PDB entry 5DKI | X-ray diffraction, 2.80 A resolution | chains A and B of the 28 polymer chains in the assembly

# Chain A
Protein: Proteasome subunit alpha type-2
From: Saccharomyces cerevisiae (strain ATCC 204508 / S288c)
Notes: EC 3.4.25.1
UniProtKB: P23639 (PSA2_YEAST); residues 1-250 here = UniProt positions 1-250
Sequence (250 residues; row label = number of the first residue in the row):
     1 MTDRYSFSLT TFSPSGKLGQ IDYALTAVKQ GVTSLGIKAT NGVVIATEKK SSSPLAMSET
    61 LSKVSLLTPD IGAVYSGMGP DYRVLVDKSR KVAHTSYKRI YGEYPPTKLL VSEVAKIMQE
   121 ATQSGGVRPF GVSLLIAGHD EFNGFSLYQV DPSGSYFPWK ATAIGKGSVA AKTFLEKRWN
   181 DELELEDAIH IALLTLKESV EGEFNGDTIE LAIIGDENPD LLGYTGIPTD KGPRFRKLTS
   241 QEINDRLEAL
Swiss-Prot annotation at these positions:
  - cross-link: K108 (Glycyl lysine isopeptide (Lys-Gly) (interchain with G-Cter in ubiquitin))

# Chain B
Protein: Proteasome subunit alpha type-3
From: Saccharomyces cerevisiae (strain ATCC 204508 / S288c)
Notes: EC 3.4.25.1
UniProtKB: P23638 (PSA3_YEAST); residues 0-257 here correspond to UniProt positions 1-258 (UniProt number = residue number + 1)
Sequence (258 residues; numbered 0 to 257; the number before each row is that of its first residue; numbering starts at 0):
     0 MGSRRYDSRT TIFSPEGRLY QVEYALESIS HAGTAIGIMA SDGIVLAAER KVTSTLLEQD
    60 TSTEKLYKLN DKIAVAVAGL TADAEILINT ARIHAQNYLK TYNEDIPVEI LVRRLSDIKQ
   120 GYTQHGGLRP FGVSFIYAGY DDRYGYQLYT SNPSGNYTGW KAISVGANTS AAQTLLQMDY
   180 KDDMKVDDAI ELALKTLSKT TDSSALTYDR LEFATIRKGA NDGEVYQKIF KPQEIKDILV
   240 KTGITKKDED EEADEDMK
Disordered / not traced: 0, 245-257
Swiss-Prot annotation at these positions:
  - cross-link (Glycyl lysine isopeptide (Lys-Gly)): K99 (interchain with G-Cter in ubiquitin), K198 (interchain with G-Cter in ubiquitin), K230 (interchain with G-Cter in ubiquitin)

# Chain A / chain B interface
Pairs across the interface (62; chain A residue first):
  R4(A) - S2(B)  hydrogen bond (backbone-side chain)
  Y5(A) - S2(B)
  Y5(A) - Y5(B)
  S6(A) - G125(B)
  S6(A) - L127(B)
  F7(A) - S2(B)
  F7(A) - Y5(B)
  F7(A) - D6(B)
  F7(A) - G126(B)
  S8(A) - G126(B)  hydrogen bond (backbone-backbone)
  S8(A) - L127(B)
  S8(A) - R128(B)  hydrogen bond (side chain-backbone)
  T10(A) - R128(B)
  T11(A) - S7(B)
  T11(A) - T9(B)
  T11(A) - Q20(B)
  F12(A) - Q20(B)
  F12(A) - Y23(B)
  F12(A) - A24(B)  hydrophobic
  F12(A) - R128(B)
  F12(A) - P129(B)
  F12(A) - G131(B)
  S13(A) - Y23(B)
  P14(A) - Y23(B)  hydrophobic
  P14(A) - E26(B)
  S15(A) - E26(B)
  G16(A) - Y23(B)
  G16(A) - S27(B)  hydrogen bond (backbone-side chain)
  L18(A) - R128(B)
  K38(A) - E57(B)  salt bridge
  S112(A) - E84(B)
  K116(A) - I85(B)
  Q119(A) - A81(B)
  Q119(A) - D82(B)  hydrogen bond
  Q119(A) - I85(B)
  Q119(A) - R128(B)
  T122(A) - R128(B)  hydrogen bond (backbone-side chain)
  Q123(A) - Y121(B)
  Q123(A) - L127(B)
  Q123(A) - R128(B)  hydrogen bond (side chain-backbone)
  Q123(A) - F130(B)
  G125(A) - L127(B)
  S153(A) - A81(B)
  G154(A) - A81(B)
  S155(A) - A81(B)
  Y156(A) - E84(B)  hydrogen bond
  P158(A) - L56(B)
  P158(A) - E57(B)  hydrogen bond (backbone-backbone)
  P158(A) - T60(B)
  P158(A) - S61(B)
  W159(A) - S53(B)
  W159(A) - L55(B)
  W159(A) - L56(B)
  K160(A) - T54(B)
  K160(A) - L55(B)  hydrogen bond (backbone-backbone)
  K160(A) - L56(B)
  K160(A) - E57(B)
  A161(A) - L55(B)
  L175(A) - L55(B)  hydrophobic
  E176(A) - S53(B)
  E176(A) - T54(B)
  E176(A) - L55(B)
Interface residues without a listed pair, chain A (35 interface residues in all): S124, Y148, F157, K172, W179
Interface residues without a listed pair, chain B (32 interface residues in all): H30, L79, T80

# Overview
The interface between chain A and chain B involves 35 residues on one side and 32 on the other; the contacts
include 10 hydrogen bonds and 1 salt bridge. Polar contacts include K38(A)-E57(B), R4(A)-S2(B) and
S8(A)-R128(B).
Chain A is Proteasome subunit alpha type-2 and chain B is Proteasome subunit alpha type-3, both from
Saccharomyces cerevisiae (strain ATCC 204508 / S288c); the structure, Yeast 20S proteasome in complex with
alkyne-PI, was determined by X-ray diffraction (same publication as 5DKJ).
